PDB entry 1Y45 | X-ray diffraction, 2.00 A resolution | chains A and D of the 4 polymer chains in the assembly

# Chain A
Molecule: Hemoglobin alpha chain
Organism: Homo sapiens
Reference sequence: P69905 (HBA_HUMAN); residues 1-141 here = UniProt positions 1-141
Amino-acid sequence (141 residues; numbered 1 to 141; the number before each row is that of its first residue):
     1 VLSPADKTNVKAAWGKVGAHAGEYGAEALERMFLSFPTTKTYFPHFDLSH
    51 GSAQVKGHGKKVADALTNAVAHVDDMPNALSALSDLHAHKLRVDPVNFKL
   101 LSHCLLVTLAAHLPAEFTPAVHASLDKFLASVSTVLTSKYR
Metal / ion sites: heme Fe near H87 (its only coordinating residue here)
Residues lining bound ligands: heme (HEM): M32, T39, Y42, F43, H45, F46, H58, K61, V62, A65, L66, L83, L86, H87, L91, V93, N97, F98, L101, L105, V132, L136
Swiss-Prot annotation at these positions:
  - site: K61 (Not glycated)
  - natural variant: D6 (A6D: In J-Toronto; this construct carries the variant), A13 (A13D: In J-Paris 1/J-Aljezur), E27 (A27E: In Shenyang; this construct carries the variant), K61 (K61N: In Zambia; deletion: In Clinic), D64 (A64D: In Pontoise; this construct carries the variant), D75 (D75A: In Lille; D75G: In Chapel Hill; D75N: In G-Pest), A111 (A111D: In Petah Tikva)

# Chain D
Molecule: Hemoglobin beta chain
Organism: Homo sapiens
Reference sequence: P68871 (HBB_HUMAN); numbering as in UniProt (aligned over 1-146)
Amino-acid sequence (146 residues; each row starts with the number of its first residue):
     1 MHLTPEEKSAVTALWGKVNVDEVGGEALGRLLVVYAWTQRFFESFGDLST
    51 PDAVMGNPKVKAHGKKVLGAFSDGLAHLDNLKGTFATLSELHCDKLHVDP
   101 ENFRLLGNVLVCVLAHHFGKEFTPPVQAAYQKVVAGVANALAHKYH
Differences from the reference sequence: engineered mutation M1 (Val in P68871), A36 (Pro in P68871)
Metal / ion sites: heme Fe near H92 (its only coordinating residue here)
Residues lining bound ligands: heme (HEM): L31, T38, F41, F42, H63, K66, V67, A70, F71, F85, L88, L91, H92, L96, V98, N102, F103, L106, V137, L141
Swiss-Prot annotation at these positions:
  - natural variant: L3 (H3L: In Graz; this construct carries the variant), E7 (E7A: In G-Makassar; E7K: In Hb C; E7Q: In Machida; E7V: In SKCA), K8 (E8K: In G-Siriraj; this construct carries the variant), V11 (A11V: In Iraq-Halabja; this construct carries the variant), G16 (W16G: In Randwick; this construct carries the variant), V23 (E23V: In D-Granada; this construct carries the variant), G24 (V24G: In Miyashiro; this construct carries the variant), G25 (G25D: In Moscva; G25R: In Riverdale-Bronx; G25V: In Savannah), L32 (L32P: In Yokohama), V33 (L33V: In Muscat; this construct carries the variant), R40 (Q40R: In Tianshui; this construct carries the variant), F42 (F42Y: In Mequon; deletion: In Bruxelles), 11 further natural variant entries in UniProt

# Chain A / chain D interface
Pairs across the interface (24):
  P37(A) - H146(D)
  T38(A) - P100(D)
  K40(A) - H146(D)  hydrogen bond (side chain-backbone)
  T41(A) - H97(D)
  T41(A) - D99(D)
  T41(A) - Y145(D)
  Y42(A) - R40(D)
  Y42(A) - D99(D)  hydrogen bond
  P44(A) - H97(D)
  L91(A) - R40(D)  hydrogen bond (backbone-side chain)
  R92(A) - W37(D)
  R92(A) - R40(D)  hydrogen bond (backbone-side chain)
  R92(A) - E43(D)  salt bridge
  D94(A) - W37(D)  hydrogen bond
  D94(A) - D99(D)
  D94(A) - E101(D)
  D94(A) - L105(D)
  P95(A) - W37(D)
  V96(A) - E101(D)
  N97(A) - D99(D)
  Y140(A) - W37(D)  hydrophobic
  R141(A) - V34(D)  hydrogen bond (side chain-backbone)
  R141(A) - Y35(D)
  R141(A) - W37(D)
Other interface residues (no listed pair), chain D (15 interface residues in all): A36, Q39, V98

# In short
14 residues of chain A face 15 of chain D across their interface, with 6 hydrogen bonds and 1 salt bridge.
Among the polar pairs are R92(A)-E43(D), K40(A)-H146(D) and Y42(A)-D99(D). Bound to chain A: heme. Bound to
chain D: heme.
Chain A is Hemoglobin alpha chain and chain D is Hemoglobin beta chain, both from Homo sapiens; the structure,
T-To-T(high) quaternary transitions in human hemoglobin: betaP36A deoxy low-salt (10 test sets), was
determined by X-ray diffraction (same publication as 1XXT, 1XY0, 1XZ5, 1XZ7, 1XZU, 1XZV and 45 further
entries).
